4AQ9 - chains D and E of the 5 polymer chains in the assembly; structure by electron microscopy, 6.20 A resolution (low resolution: residue-level contacts below are approximate; hydrogen-bond / salt-bridge calls are withheld).

== Chain D ==
Molecule: Acetylcholine receptor subunit alpha
Source organism: Torpedo marmorata
UniProtKB: P02711 (ACHA_TORMA); residues -23 to 437 here correspond to UniProt positions 1-461 (UniProt number = residue number + 24)
Chain sequence (461 residues; each row starts with the number of its first residue; numbers below 1 keep their minus sign (Met-23 is residue -23)):
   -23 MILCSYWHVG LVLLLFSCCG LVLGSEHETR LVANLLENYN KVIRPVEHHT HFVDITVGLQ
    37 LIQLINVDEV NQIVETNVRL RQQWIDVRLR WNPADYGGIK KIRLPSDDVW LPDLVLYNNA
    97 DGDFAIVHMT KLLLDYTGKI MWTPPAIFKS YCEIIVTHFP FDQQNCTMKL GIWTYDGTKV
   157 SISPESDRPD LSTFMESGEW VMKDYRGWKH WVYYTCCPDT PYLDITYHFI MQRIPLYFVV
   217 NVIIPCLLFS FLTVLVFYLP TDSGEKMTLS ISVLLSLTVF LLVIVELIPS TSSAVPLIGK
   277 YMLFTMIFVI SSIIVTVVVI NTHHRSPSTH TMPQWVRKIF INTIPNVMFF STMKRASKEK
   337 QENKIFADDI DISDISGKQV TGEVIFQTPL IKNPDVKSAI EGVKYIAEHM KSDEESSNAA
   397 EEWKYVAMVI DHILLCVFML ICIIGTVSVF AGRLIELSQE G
Disordered / not traced: -23 to 0, 307-373
Swiss-Prot annotation at these positions:
  - glycosylation: Asn141 (N-linked (GlcNAc...) asparagine)
Disulfide bonds: Cys128-Cys142, Cys192-Cys193
Reported in the primary citation:
  - disease-associated variants - V285I: decreased signaling (citing earlier work)

== Chain E ==
Molecule: Acetylcholine receptor gamma subunit
Source organism: Torpedo marmorata
UniProtKB: Q6S3H9 (Q6S3H9_TORMA); residues 1-488 here correspond to UniProt positions 18-505 (UniProt number = residue number + 17)
Chain sequence (488 residues; numbered 1 to 488; the number before each row is that of its first residue):
     1 NEEGRLIEKL LGDYDKRIKP AKTLDHVIDV TLKLTLTNLI SLNEKEEALT TNVWIEIQWN
    61 DYRLSWNTSE YEGIDLVRIP SELLWLPDVV LENNVDGQFE VAYYANVLVY NDGSMYWLPP
   121 AIYRSTCPIA VTYFPFDWQN CSLVFRSQTY NAHEVNLQLS AEEGEVVEWI HIDPEDFTEN
   181 GEWTIRHRPA KKNYNWQLTK DDIDFQEIIF FLIIQRKPLF YIINIIAPCV LISSLVVLVY
   241 FLPAQAGGQK CTLSISVLLA QTIFLFLIAQ KVPETSLNVP LIGKYLIFVM FVSLVIVTNC
   301 VIVLNVSLRT PNTHSLSEKI KHLFLEFLPK YLGMHLEPSE ETPEKPQPRR RSSFGIMIKA
   361 EEYILKKPRS ELMFEEQKDR HGLKRVNKMT SDIDIGTTVD LYKDLANFAP EIKSCVEACN
   421 FIAKSTKEQN DSGSENENWV LIGKVIDKAC FWIALLLFSL GTLAIFLTGH LNQVPEFPFP
   481 GDPRKYVP
Disordered / not traced: 165-171, 315-413, 478-488
Disulfide bonds: Cys127-Cys141

== How chain D and chain E interact ==
Contacting residue pairs (42; chain D residue first):
  Val8(D) - Arg17(E)
  Ile41(D) - Asp96(E)
  Ile41(D) - Thr126(E)
  Asn42(D) - Glu46(E)
  Ile75(D) - Leu24(E)
  Arg79(D) - Tyr150(E)
  Arg79(D) - Asn151(E)
  Arg79(D) - Glu154(E)
  Ile102(D) - Gln98(E)
  Lys107(D) - Asp88(E)
  Lys107(D) - Gln148(E)
  Lys107(D) - Thr149(E)
  Lys107(D) - Tyr150(E)
  Ile220(D) - Leu294(E)
  Leu224(D) - Val297(E)
  Leu228(D) - Leu258(E)
  Leu235(D) - Leu308(E)
  Asp238(D) - Leu308(E)
  Asp238(D) - Arg309(E)
  Asp238(D) - Thr310(E)
  Asp238(D) - His314(E)
  Ser239(D) - Leu308(E)
  Ser239(D) - His314(E)
  Lys242(D) - Cys251(E)
  Leu245(D) - Cys251(E)
  Leu245(D) - Thr252(E)
  Leu245(D) - Ile255(E)
  Ser248(D) - Ile255(E)
  Ser248(D) - Leu259(E)
  Ser252(D) - Leu259(E)
  Phe256(D) - Leu259(E)
  Phe256(D) - Thr262(E)
  Phe256(D) - Ile263(E)
  Leu263(D) - Phe266(E)
  Ser374(D) - Cys415(E)
  Glu377(D) - Cys415(E)
  Glu377(D) - Cys419(E)
  Lys380(D) - Cys419(E)
  Tyr381(D) - Cys419(E)
  Tyr381(D) - Ile422(E)
  Glu384(D) - Ile422(E)
  Glu384(D) - Ala423(E)
Other interface residues (no listed pair), chain D (34 interface residues in all): Ile38, Ala101, Ser173, Phe227, Leu231, Tyr234, Thr237, Glu241, Val249, Lys387
Other interface residues (no listed pair), chain E (40 interface residues in all): Ala130, Thr199, Val301, Leu304, Ser307, Pro311, Asn312, Val416, Ala418, Thr426

== Overview ==
Chain D and chain E form an interface of 34 and 40 residues respectively. From the paper: V285I of chain D
reduces signaling.
Chain D is Acetylcholine receptor subunit alpha and chain E is Acetylcholine receptor gamma subunit, both from
Torpedo marmorata; the structure, Gating movement in acetylcholine receptor analysed by time- resolved
electron cryo-microscopy (open class), was determined by electron microscopy (same publication as 4AQ5).
